9CEG - chains A and X of the 28 polymer chains in the assembly; structure by electron microscopy, 2.86 A resolution.

Chain A:
Name: Proteasome subunit alpha
Organism: Mycobacterium tuberculosis
Reference sequence: P9WHU1 (PSA_MYCTU); residues 1-248 here = UniProt positions 1-248
Sequence (248 residues; each row starts with the number of its first residue):
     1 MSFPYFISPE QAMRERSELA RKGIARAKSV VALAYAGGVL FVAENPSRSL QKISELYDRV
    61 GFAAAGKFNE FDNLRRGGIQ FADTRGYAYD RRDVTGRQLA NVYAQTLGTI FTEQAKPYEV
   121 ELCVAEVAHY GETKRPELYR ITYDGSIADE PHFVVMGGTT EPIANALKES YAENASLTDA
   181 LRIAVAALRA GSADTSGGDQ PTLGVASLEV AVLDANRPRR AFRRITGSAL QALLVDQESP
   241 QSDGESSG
Disordered / not traced: 1-7, 191-202, 235-248
Swiss-Prot annotation at these positions:
  - modified residue: Ser-2 (N-acetylserine), Thr-84 (Phosphothreonine), Thr-178 (Phosphothreonine), Thr-202 (Phosphothreonine)
  - mutagenesis: Met-1 to Ser-8 (Markedly increases peptidolytic activity. Disappearance of the apparent obstruction in alpha rings. Designated open-gate mutant)
Reported in the primary citation:
  - allosteric site: Gln-98
  - mutagenesis - Q98K (3-fold): decreased catalytic activity
  - mutagenesis - S17F: unchanged catalytic activity
  - mutagenesis - K52F: increased catalytic activity

Chain X:
Name: Proteasome subunit beta
Organism: Mycobacterium tuberculosis
Notes: EC 3.4.25.1
Reference sequence: P9WHT9 (PSB_MYCTU); residues 1-234 here correspond to UniProt positions 58-291 (UniProt number = residue number + 57)
Sequence (234 residues; row label = number of the first residue in the row):
     1 ATIVALKYPG GVVMAGDRRS TQGNMISGRD VRKVYITDDY TATGIAGTAA VAVEFARLYA
    61 VELEHYEKLE GVPLTFAGKI NRLAIMVRGN LAAAMQGLLA LPLLAGYDIH ASDPQSAGRI
   121 VSFDAAGGWN IEEEGYQAVG SGSLFAKSSM KKLYSQVTDG DSGLRVAVEA LYDAADDDSA
   181 TGGPDLVRGI FPTAVIIDAD GAVDVPESRI AELARAIIES RSGADTFGSD GGEK
Disordered / not traced: 223-234
Construct notes: engineered mutation Ala-1 (Thr58 in P9WHT9)
Reported in the primary citation:
  - catalytic residues: Asp-17, Lys-33 (citing earlier work)
  - mutagenesis - V53Q: increased catalytic activity
  - mutagenesis - Y35F: decreased catalytic activity
  - mutagenesis - A92G/A93G/A94G, A100S: abolished catalytic activity
  - mutagenesis - T1A: decreased catalytic activity (citing earlier work)

Interface between chain A and chain X:
Contacting residue pairs - 17 pairs, chain A then chain X:
  Arg-85(A) / Tyr-66(X)
  Arg-85(A) / Glu-70(X)  salt bridge
  Tyr-87(A) / Asn-81(X)
  Ala-88(A) / Asn-81(X)  hydrogen bond (backbone-side chain)
  Ala-88(A) / Arg-82(X)
  Tyr-89(A) / Tyr-66(X)
  Tyr-89(A) / Leu-74(X)  hydrophobic
  Tyr-89(A) / Gly-78(X)
  Tyr-89(A) / Asn-81(X)
  Tyr-89(A) / Arg-82(X)
  Asp-90(A) / Thr-75(X)
  Asp-90(A) / Ala-77(X)
  Asp-93(A) / Tyr-66(X)
  Asp-93(A) / Leu-74(X)
  Asp-93(A) / Thr-75(X)  hydrogen bond
  Arg-97(A) / Glu-70(X)  hydrogen bond (side chain-backbone)
  Gln-98(A) / Glu-70(X)  hydrogen bond
Also at the interface, not in a pair above, chain X (9 interface residues in all): Ile-85

Summary:
The interface between chain A and chain X involves 8 residues on one side and 9 on the other, with 4 hydrogen
bonds and 1 salt bridge. Among the polar pairs are Arg-85(A)/Glu-70(X), Ala-88(A)/Asn-81(X) and
Asp-93(A)/Thr-75(X). From the paper: catalytic residues Asp-17(X) and Lys-33(X); Y35F and T1A of chain X
reduce catalytic activity; 8 substitutions were tested in all.
Here chain A is Proteasome subunit alpha and chain X is Proteasome subunit beta, both from Mycobacterium
tuberculosis. Entry 9CEG (20S Proteasome core particle beta-T1A mutant resting state (Frame 20)) was
determined by electron microscopy (same publication as 9CE5, 9CE7, 9CE8, 9CEB and 9CEE).
